Entry 7K63 (electron microscopy, 3.03 A resolution); this record covers chains C and I of the 13 polymer chains in the assembly.

[Chain C]
Molecule: Histone H2A type 1-B/E
Source organism: Homo sapiens
UniProtKB: P04908 (H2A1B_HUMAN); residues 0-129 here correspond to UniProt positions 1-130 (UniProt number = residue number + 1)
Amino-acid sequence (130 residues; row label = number of the first residue in the row; numbering starts at 0):
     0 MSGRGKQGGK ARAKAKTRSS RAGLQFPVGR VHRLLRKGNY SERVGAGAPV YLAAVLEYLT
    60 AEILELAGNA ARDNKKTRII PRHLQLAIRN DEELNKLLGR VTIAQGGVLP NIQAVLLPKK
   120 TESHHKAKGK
Unresolved in the structure: 0-9, 119-129
Swiss-Prot annotation at these positions:
  - modified residue: Ser1 (N-acetylserine), Arg3 (Citrulline), Lys5 (N6-(2-hydroxyisobutyryl)lysine), Lys9 (N6-(2-hydroxyisobutyryl)lysine), Lys13 (N6-(beta-hydroxybutyryl)lysine), Lys36 (N6-(2-hydroxyisobutyryl)lysine), Lys74 (N6-(2-hydroxyisobutyryl)lysine), Lys75 (N6-(2-hydroxyisobutyryl)lysine), Lys95 (N6-(2-hydroxyisobutyryl)lysine), Gln104 (N5-methylglutamine), Lys118 (N6-(2-hydroxyisobutyryl)lysine), Lys119 (N6-crotonyllysine), Thr120 (Phosphothreonine), Lys125 (N6-crotonyllysine)
  - cross-link (Glycyl lysine isopeptide (Lys-Gly)): Lys13 (interchain with G-Cter in ubiquitin), Lys15 (interchain with G-Cter in ubiquitin), Lys119 (interchain with G-Cter in ubiquitin)

[Chain I]
Molecule: 197-nt DNA strand
Source organism: Homo sapiens
Sequence (197 nucleotides; each row starts with the number of its first residue):
     1 GGGCTGGACC CTATACGCGG CCGCCCTGGA GAATCCCGGT GCCGAGGCCG CTCAATTGGT
    61 CGTAGACAGC TCTAGCACCG CTTAAACGCA CGTACGCGCT GTCCCCCGCG TTTTAACCGC
   121 CAAGGGGATT ACTCCCTAGT CTCCAGGCAC GTGTCAGATA TATACATCCT GTGCATGTAT
   181 TGAACAGCGA CCACCCC

[How chain C and chain I interact]
Residue-residue contacts - 18 pairs, chain C then chain I:
  Arg11(C) - DT142(I)  hydrogen bond to the base
  Arg11(C) - DC143(I)  hydrogen bond to the sugar
  Lys13(C) - DA145(I)  phosphate contact
  Thr16(C) - DG146(I)  sugar contact
  Arg29(C) - DG147(I)  sugar contact
  Arg29(C) - DC148(I)  salt bridge to the phosphate
  Arg42(C) - DT137(I)  base contact
  Arg42(C) - DA138(I)  phosphate contact
  Val43(C) - DT137(I)  sugar contact
  Val43(C) - DA138(I)  hydrogen bond to the phosphate
  Gly44(C) - DT137(I)  phosphate contact
  Ala45(C) - DT137(I)  hydrogen bond to the phosphate
  Lys75(C) - DG157(I)  phosphate contact
  Lys75(C) - DA158(I)  salt bridge to the phosphate
  Thr76(C) - DA156(I)  hydrogen bond to the phosphate
  Thr76(C) - DG157(I)  hydrogen bond to the phosphate
  Arg77(C) - DA156(I)  hydrogen bond to the sugar
  Arg77(C) - DG157(I)  hydrogen bond to the phosphate
Other interface residues (no listed pair), chain C (15 interface residues in all): His31, Arg35, Glu41, Lys74

[In short]
15 residues of chain C face 11 of chain I across their interface, with 8 hydrogen bonds and 2 salt bridges.
Polar contacts include Arg11(C)-DT142(I), Arg11(C)-DC143(I) and Arg77(C)-DA156(I).
Here chain C is Histone H2A type 1-B/E and chain I is a 197-nt DNA strand, both from Homo sapiens. Entry 7K63
(Cryo-EM structure of a chromatosome containing chimeric linker histone gH1.10-ncH1.4) was determined by
electron microscopy, deposited together with 7K5X, 7K5Y, 7K60 and 7K61.
